Entry 6HVQ (X-ray diffraction, 1.90 A resolution); this record covers chains E and F of the 6 polymer chains in the assembly.

Chain E:
Molecule: DNA protection during starvation protein
Source organism: Listeria innocua serovar 6a (strain ATCC BAA-680 / CLIP 11262)
Notes: EC 1.16.-.-
UniProt: P80725 (DPS_LISIN); residue numbers follow UniProt; this construct covers 1-156
Amino-acid sequence (156 residues; row label = number of the first residue in the row):
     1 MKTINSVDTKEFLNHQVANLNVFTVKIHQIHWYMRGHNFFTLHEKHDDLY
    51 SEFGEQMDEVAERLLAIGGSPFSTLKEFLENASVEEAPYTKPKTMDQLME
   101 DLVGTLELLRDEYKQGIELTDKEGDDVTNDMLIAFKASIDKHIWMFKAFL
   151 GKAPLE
Disordered / not traced: 1-4
Construct notes: conflict His46 (Met in P80725)
Bound ions: lanthanum (III) ion site 1: His31 (shared with Asp58(F), Glu62(F) of chain F); lanthanum (III) ion site 2 near Glu44 (its only coordinating residue here); lanthanum (III) ion site 3 near Asp58 (its only coordinating residue here); lanthanum (III) ion site 4: Asp58, Glu62 (shared with His31(F) of chain F); lanthanum (III) ion site 5 near Glu85 (its only coordinating residue here); lanthanum (III) ion site 6 near Glu118 (its only coordinating residue here); lanthanum (III) ion site 7 near Asp121 (its only coordinating residue here); lanthanum (III) ion site 8: Asp130 (shared with 1 residue of chain A; 1 residue of chain C)

Chain F:
Molecule: DNA protection during starvation protein
Source organism: Listeria innocua serovar 6a (strain ATCC BAA-680 / CLIP 11262)
Notes: EC 1.16.-.-
UniProt: P80725 (DPS_LISIN); numbering as in UniProt (aligned over 1-156)
Amino-acid sequence (156 residues; numbered 1 to 156; the number before each row is that of its first residue):
     1 MKTINSVDTKEFLNHQVANLNVFTVKIHQIHWYMRGHNFFTLHEKMDDLY
    51 SEFGEQMDEVAERLLAIGGSPFSTLKEFLENASVEEAPYTKPKTMDQLME
   101 DLVGTLELLRDEYKQGIELTDKEGDDVTNDMLIAFKASIDKHIWMFKAFL
   151 GKAPLE
Disordered / not traced: 1-5
Bound ions: lanthanum (III) ion site 1: Ser6, Glu11; lanthanum (III) ion site 2: His31 (shared with Asp58(E), Glu62(E) of chain E); lanthanum (III) ion site 3 near Glu44 (its only coordinating residue here); lanthanum (III) ion site 4: Asp58, Glu62 (shared with His31(E) of chain E); lanthanum (III) ion site 5 near Glu85 (its only coordinating residue here); lanthanum (III) ion site 6 near Asp111 (its only coordinating residue here); lanthanum (III) ion site 7: Glu118 (shared with 1 residue of chain C); lanthanum (III) ion site 8 near Asp121 (its only coordinating residue here); lanthanum (III) ion site 9: Asp130 (shared with 1 residue of chain B; 1 residue of chain D)

How chain E and chain F interact:
Contacting residue pairs (59):
  Val22(E) - Leu75(F)  hydrophobic
  Val25(E) - Ser73(F)
  Val25(E) - Thr74(F)
  Val25(E) - Leu75(F)  hydrophobic
  Val25(E) - Phe78(F)  hydrophobic
  His28(E) - Met57(F)
  Gln29(E) - Ser73(F)  hydrogen bond
  Gln29(E) - Thr74(F)
  His31(E) - Glu62(F)  salt bridge
  Trp32(E) - Met57(F)  hydrophobic
  Trp32(E) - Asp58(F)  hydrogen bond
  Trp32(E) - Ala61(F)  hydrophobic
  Trp32(E) - Glu62(F)
  Trp32(E) - Leu65(F)
  Trp32(E) - Pro71(F)  hydrophobic
  Trp32(E) - Phe72(F)
  Tyr33(E) - Ser70(F)
  Tyr33(E) - Pro71(F)  hydrogen bond (side chain-backbone)
  Tyr33(E) - Ser73(F)
  His43(E) - Glu62(F)  salt bridge
  Met57(E) - His28(F)
  Met57(E) - Trp32(F)  hydrophobic
  Asp58(E) - His31(F)  salt bridge
  Asp58(E) - Trp32(F)  hydrogen bond
  Ala61(E) - Trp32(F)  hydrophobic
  Glu62(E) - His31(F)  salt bridge
  Glu62(E) - Trp32(F)
  Glu62(E) - His43(F)  salt bridge
  Leu65(E) - Trp32(F)
  Ser70(E) - Tyr33(F)
  Pro71(E) - Trp32(F)  hydrophobic
  Pro71(E) - Tyr33(F)  hydrogen bond (backbone-side chain)
  Phe72(E) - Trp32(F)
  Ser73(E) - Val25(F)
  Ser73(E) - Gln29(F)  hydrogen bond
  Ser73(E) - Tyr33(F)
  Thr74(E) - Val25(F)
  Thr74(E) - Gln29(F)
  Thr74(E) - Glu86(F)
  Thr74(E) - Ala87(F)
  Thr74(E) - Pro88(F)
  Leu75(E) - Val25(F)  hydrophobic
  Leu75(E) - Phe78(F)  hydrophobic
  Leu75(E) - Leu79(F)  hydrophobic
  Leu75(E) - Glu86(F)  hydrogen bond (backbone-side chain)
  Lys76(E) - Leu79(F)
  Lys76(E) - Glu86(F)  hydrogen bond (backbone-side chain)
  Glu77(E) - Pro88(F)
  Phe78(E) - Val25(F)  hydrophobic
  Phe78(E) - Leu75(F)  hydrophobic
  Leu79(E) - Leu75(F)  hydrophobic
  Leu79(E) - Lys76(F)
  Leu79(E) - Leu79(F)  hydrophobic
  Glu86(E) - Thr74(F)
  Glu86(E) - Leu75(F)  hydrogen bond (side chain-backbone)
  Glu86(E) - Lys76(F)  hydrogen bond (side chain-backbone)
  Ala87(E) - Thr74(F)
  Pro88(E) - Thr74(F)
  Pro88(E) - Glu77(F)
Interface residues without a listed pair, chain E (30 interface residues in all): Val17, Asn21, Tyr50, Tyr89
Interface residues without a listed pair, chain F (29 interface residues in all): Asn21, Val22, Tyr50, Tyr89

In short:
30 residues of chain E face 29 of chain F across their interface; the contacts include 10 hydrogen bonds and 5
salt bridges. Polar contacts include His31(E)-Glu62(F), His43(E)-Glu62(F) and Asp58(E)-His31(F). His31(E),
Asp58(F) and Glu62(F) form the lanthanum (III) ion site 4.
Here chain E is DNA protection during starvation protein and chain F is DNA protection during starvation
protein, both from Listeria innocua serovar 6a (strain ATCC BAA-680 / CLIP 11262). Entry 6HVQ (The structure
of Dps from Listeria innocua soaked before soaking experiments with Zn, Co and La) was determined by X-ray
diffraction together with 6SEV, 6HUI, 6HX2 and 6HV1 from the same study.
